PDB entry 2BI7 | X-ray diffraction, 2.00 A resolution | chain A

[Chain A]
Protein: Udp-galactopyranose mutase
Organism: Klebsiella pneumoniae
Notes: EC 5.4.99.9
UniProtKB: Q48485 (GLF1_KLEPN); residues 1-384 here = UniProt positions 1-384
Chain sequence (384 residues; each row starts with the number of its first residue):
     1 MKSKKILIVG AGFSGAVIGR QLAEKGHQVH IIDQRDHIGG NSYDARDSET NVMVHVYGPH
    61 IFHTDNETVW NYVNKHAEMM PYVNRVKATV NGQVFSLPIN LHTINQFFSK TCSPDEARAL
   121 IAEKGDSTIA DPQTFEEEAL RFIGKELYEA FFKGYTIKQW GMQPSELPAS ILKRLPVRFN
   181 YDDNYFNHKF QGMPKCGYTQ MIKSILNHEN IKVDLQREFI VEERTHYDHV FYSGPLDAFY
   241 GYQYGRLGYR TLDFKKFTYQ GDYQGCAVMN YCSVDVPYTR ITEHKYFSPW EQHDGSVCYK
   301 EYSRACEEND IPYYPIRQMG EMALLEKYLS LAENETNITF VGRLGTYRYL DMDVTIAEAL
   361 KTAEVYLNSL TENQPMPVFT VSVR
Disordered / not traced: 1
Residues lining bound ligands: FAD (flavin-adenine dinucleotide): Val9, Gly10, Ala11, Gly12, Phe13, Ser14, Gly15, Ile32, Asp33, Gln34, Arg35, Gly39, Gly40, Asn41, Ser42, Tyr57, Pro59, His60, Ile61, His63, Arg217, Glu218, Phe219, Tyr232, Ser233, Gly234, Pro235, Leu252, Tyr313, Tyr314, Gly342, Arg343, Leu344, Tyr349, Leu350, Asp351, Met352, Asp353, Thr355
Swiss-Prot annotation at these positions:
  - binding site (FAD): Ser14, Asp33, Gln34, Asn41, His60, Ile61, Phe219, Arg343, Leu350 to Thr355
  - binding site (UDP-alpha-D-galactose): Asn84, Phe151, Thr156, Trp160, Tyr185, Asn270, Arg280, Tyr314, Tyr349
From the paper describing this entry:
  - binding site for flavin-adenine dinucleotide: Val9, Ser14, Gln34, Arg35, Asn41, Pro59, His60, Phe219, Gly234, Tyr314, Arg343, Tyr349, Met352
  - binding site for flavin-adenine dinucleotide: His63, Asp351 (proposed by the authors, not directly observed)

[Overview]
Ligands of chain A: flavin-adenine dinucleotide. From UniProt: 14 FAD-binding residues and 9
UDP-alpha-D-galactose-binding residues. The paper reports a binding site for flavin-adenine dinucleotide at
Val9, Ser14 and Gln34 among others.
Chain A is Udp-galactopyranose mutase (Klebsiella pneumoniae); the structure, udp-galactopyranose mutase from
Klebsiella pneumoniae oxidised FAD, was determined by X-ray diffraction (same publication as 1WAM, 2BI8 and
1V0J).
